PDB entry 2UV6 | X-ray diffraction, 2.00 A resolution | chain A

Chain A:
Molecule: 5'-amp-activated protein kinase subunit gamma-1
Source organism: Homo sapiens
Notes: fragment: cbs 3 and 4 fragment, residues 182-325
UniProtKB: P54619 (AAKG1_HUMAN); residue numbers follow UniProt; this construct covers 182-325
Amino-acid sequence (152 residues; numbered -8 to 325; 182 numbers in that range are skipped by the numbering (no residue carries them; nothing is unmodelled there); the number before each row is that of its first residue; numbers below 1 keep their minus sign (Met-8 is residue -8)):
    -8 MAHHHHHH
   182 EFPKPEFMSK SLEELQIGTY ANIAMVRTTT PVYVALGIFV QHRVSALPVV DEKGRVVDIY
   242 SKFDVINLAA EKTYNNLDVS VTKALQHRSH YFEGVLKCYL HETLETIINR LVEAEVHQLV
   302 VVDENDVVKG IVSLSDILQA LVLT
Not modelled in the structure: -8 to -2, 325
Differences from the reference sequence: engineered mutation Gln299 (Arg in P54619)
Residues lining bound ligands: adenosine monophosphate (AMP): Thr200, Asn203, Ile204, Ala205, Val225, Ser226, Ala227, Leu228, Pro229, Lys243, Ile312, Ser314, Ser316, Asp317
Swiss-Prot annotation at these positions:
  - binding site (AMP): Thr200, Ala205, Ser226, Ala227, Ser242 to Asp245, Arg269, Leu277, His298, Ser314 to Asp317
  - binding site (ADP): Ser242 to Asp245, Arg269, Leu277
  - binding site (ATP): Ser242 to Asp245, Arg269, Leu277
  - modified residue: Ser261 (Phosphoserine), Thr263 (Phosphothreonine), Ser270 (Phosphoserine)

In short:
Ligands of chain A: adenosine monophosphate. From UniProt: 15 AMP-binding residues, 6 ADP-binding residues and
6 ATP-binding residues.
Chain A is 5'-amp-activated protein kinase subunit gamma-1 (Homo sapiens); the structure, Crystal Structure of
a CBS domain pair from the regulatory gamma1 subunit of human AMPK in ..., was determined by X-ray
diffraction, deposited together with 2UV4, 2UV5 and 2UV7.
